Entry 4C95 (X-ray diffraction, 2.69 A resolution); this record covers chains A and C of the 5 polymer chains in the assembly.

# Chain A (and C)
Name: DNA polymerase alpha-binding protein
From: Saccharomyces cerevisiae
Notes: fragment: c-terminal domain, residues 471-927; chain C of this document is another copy of the same molecule, construct and numbering; everything in this record applies to it too
Reference sequence: Q01454 (CTF4_YEAST); residue numbers follow UniProt; this construct covers 471-927
Sequence (478 residues; each row starts with the number of its first residue):
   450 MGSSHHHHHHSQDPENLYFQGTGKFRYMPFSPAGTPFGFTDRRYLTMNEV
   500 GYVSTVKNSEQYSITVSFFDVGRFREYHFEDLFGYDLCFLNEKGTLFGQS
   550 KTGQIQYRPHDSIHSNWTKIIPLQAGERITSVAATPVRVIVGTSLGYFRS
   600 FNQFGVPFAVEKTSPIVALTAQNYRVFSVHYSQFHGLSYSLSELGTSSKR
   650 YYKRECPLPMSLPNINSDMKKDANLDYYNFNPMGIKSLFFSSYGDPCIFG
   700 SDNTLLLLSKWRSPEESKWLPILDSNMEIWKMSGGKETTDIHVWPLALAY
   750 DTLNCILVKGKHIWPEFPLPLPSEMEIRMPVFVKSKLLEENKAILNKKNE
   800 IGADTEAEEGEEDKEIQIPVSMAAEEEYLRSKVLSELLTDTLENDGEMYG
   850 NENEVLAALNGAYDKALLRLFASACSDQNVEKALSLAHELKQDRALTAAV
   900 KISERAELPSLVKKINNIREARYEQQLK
Disordered / not traced: 450-473, 664-670, 791-813 (chain C: 450-473, 664-670, 777-927)
Differences from the reference sequence: expression tag (450-470)

# Interface between chain A and chain C
Contacting residue pairs (49):
  Tyr630(A) with Phe633(C)
  Phe633(A) with Phe633(C); His634(C)
  His634(A) with His634(C)
  Gly635(A) with Phe633(C)
  Pro656(A) with Arg653(C); Glu654(C)
  Pro658(A) with Lys611(C), hydrogen bond (backbone-side chain); Thr612(C)
  Ser660(A) with Lys611(C), hydrogen bond
  Thr703(A) with Tyr596(C)
  Leu705(A) with Lys611(C)
  Pro713(A) with Arg653(C), hydrogen bond (backbone-side chain)
  Glu714(A) with Arg649(C), salt bridge; Tyr650(C), hydrogen bond (backbone-backbone); Arg653(C)
  Glu715(A) with Ser647(C); Lys648(C)
  Ser716(A) with Arg653(C), hydrogen bond (backbone-side chain)
  Lys717(A) with Glu610(C); Ser647(C), hydrogen bond; Lys648(C), hydrogen bond (side chain-backbone)
  Trp718(A) with Glu610(C); Lys611(C), hydrogen bond (backbone-backbone)
  Leu719(A) with Val609(C)
  Pro720(A) with Tyr596(C), hydrophobic; Val609(C); Lys611(C)
  Pro779(A) with Pro571(C); Arg598(C), hydrogen bond (backbone-side chain)
  Val780(A) with Pro571(C)
  Phe781(A) with Pro571(C)
  Val782(A) with Ile569(C)
  Lys785(A) with Ile569(C)
  Glu824(A) with Lys568(C), salt bridge; Pro606(C)
  Tyr827(A) with Pro606(C); Phe607(C)
  Leu828(A) with Pro606(C), hydrophobic; Phe607(C)
  Lys831(A) with Phe607(C), hydrogen bond (side chain-backbone)
  Glu835(A) with Ser647(C)
  Glu880(A) with His563(C), salt bridge; Phe603(C)
  Lys881(A) with Phe603(C)
  Ser884(A) with Asn601(C); Phe603(C)
  Leu885(A) with Val605(C), hydrophobic
  Glu888(A) with Phe607(C)
Also at the interface, not in a pair above, chain A (40 interface residues in all): Ser631, Gln632, Lys652, Met659, Leu661, Asp701, Lys709, Asp723
Also at the interface, not in a pair above, chain C (31 interface residues in all): Ile562, Ile570, Gln573, Leu594, Ala608, Ser613, Ser631, Gln632

# Overview
Chain A and chain C form an interface of 40 and 31 residues respectively; the contacts include 10 hydrogen
bonds and 3 salt bridges. Polar contacts include Glu714(A)-Arg649(C), Glu824(A)-Lys568(C) and
Glu880(A)-His563(C).
Chain A and chain C are both DNA polymerase alpha-binding protein (Saccharomyces cerevisiae); the structure,
Crystal structure of the carboxy-terminal domain of yeast Ctf4 bound to Sld5, was determined by X-ray
diffraction (same publication as 4C8H, 4C8S and 4C93).
